9F6F - chains A and D of the 6 polymer chains in the assembly; structure by electron microscopy, 3.75 A resolution.

# Chain A
Molecule: DNA polymerase epsilon catalytic subunit A
Source organism: Homo sapiens
Notes: EC 2.7.7.7, 3.1.11.-
Reference sequence: Q07864 (DPOE1_HUMAN); residues 1-1200 here = UniProt positions 1-1200
Amino-acid sequence (1200 residues; row label = number of the first residue in the row):
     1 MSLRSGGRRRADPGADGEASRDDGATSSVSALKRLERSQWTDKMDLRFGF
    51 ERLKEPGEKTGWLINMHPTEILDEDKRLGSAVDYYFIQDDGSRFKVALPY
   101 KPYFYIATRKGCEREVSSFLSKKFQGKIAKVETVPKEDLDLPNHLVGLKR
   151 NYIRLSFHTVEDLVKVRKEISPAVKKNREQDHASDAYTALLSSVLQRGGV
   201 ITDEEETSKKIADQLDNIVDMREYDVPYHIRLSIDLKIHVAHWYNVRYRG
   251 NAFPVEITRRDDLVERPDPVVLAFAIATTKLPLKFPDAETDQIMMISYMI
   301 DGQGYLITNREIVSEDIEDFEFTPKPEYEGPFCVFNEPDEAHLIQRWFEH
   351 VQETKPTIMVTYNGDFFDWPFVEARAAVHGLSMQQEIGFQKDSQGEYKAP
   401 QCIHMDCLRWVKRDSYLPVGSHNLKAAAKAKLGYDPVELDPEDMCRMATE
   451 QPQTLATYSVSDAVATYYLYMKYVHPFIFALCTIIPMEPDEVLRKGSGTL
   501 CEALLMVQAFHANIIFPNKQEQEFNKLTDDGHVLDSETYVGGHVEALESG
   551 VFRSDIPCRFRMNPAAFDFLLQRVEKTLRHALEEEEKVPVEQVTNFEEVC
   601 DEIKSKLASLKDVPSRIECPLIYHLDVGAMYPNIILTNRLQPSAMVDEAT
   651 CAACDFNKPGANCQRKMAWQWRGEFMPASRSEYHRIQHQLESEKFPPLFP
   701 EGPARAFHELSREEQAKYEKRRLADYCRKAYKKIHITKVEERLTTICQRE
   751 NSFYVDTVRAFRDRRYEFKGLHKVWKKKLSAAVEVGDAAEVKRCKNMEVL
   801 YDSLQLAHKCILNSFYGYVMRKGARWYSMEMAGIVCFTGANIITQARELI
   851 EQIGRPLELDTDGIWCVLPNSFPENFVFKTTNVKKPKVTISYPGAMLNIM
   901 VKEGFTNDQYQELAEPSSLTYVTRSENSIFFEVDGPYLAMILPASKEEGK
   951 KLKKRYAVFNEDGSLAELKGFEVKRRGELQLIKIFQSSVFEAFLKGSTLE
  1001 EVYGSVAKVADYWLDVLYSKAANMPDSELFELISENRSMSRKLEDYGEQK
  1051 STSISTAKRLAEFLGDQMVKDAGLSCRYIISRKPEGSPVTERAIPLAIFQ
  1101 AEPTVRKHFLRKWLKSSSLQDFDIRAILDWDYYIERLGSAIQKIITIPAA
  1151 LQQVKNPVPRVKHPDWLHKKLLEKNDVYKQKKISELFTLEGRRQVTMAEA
Not modelled in the structure: 1-26, 182-212, 1198-1200
Sequence notes: engineered mutation Ala275 (Asp in Q07864), Ala277 (Glu in Q07864)
Bound ions: 4Fe-4S cluster Fe: Cys651, Cys654, Cys663, Cys747
Residues lining bound ligands:
  - 2',3'-dideoxyadenosine triphosphate (DDS): Tyr416, Asp626, Val627, Gly628, Ala629, Met630, Tyr631, Arg765, Lys769, Lys809, Asn813, Tyr816, Asp862
  - 4Fe-4S cluster (SF4): Cys651, Cys654, Phe656, Asn657, Cys663, Gln664, Cys747, Arg749
Curated features (UniProtKB/Swiss-Prot):
  - modified residue: Ser1184 (Phosphoserine)
  - natural variant: Ala189 (A189T: Found in a colorectal sample), Arg231 (R231H: Found in a colorectal sample), Pro286 (P286H: Found in a colorectal sample; P286R: Found in a colorectal sample), Phe367 (F367S: Found in a colorectal sample), Val411 (V411L: In CRCS12; uncertain significance), Leu424 (L424V: In CRCS12), Pro436 (P436R: Found in a colorectal sample), Tyr458 (Y458F: In CRCS12; uncertain significance), Ser459 (S459F: Found in a colorectal sample), Arg762 (R762W: Found in a colorectal sample), Lys777 (K777N: Found in a colorectal sample), Ala1007 (A1007P: In IMAGEI; uncertain significance), 1 further natural variant entry in UniProt
Reported in the primary citation:
  - binding site for 2',3'-dideoxyadenosine triphosphate: Met630, Lys769, Lys809, Asn813
  - conformationally variable residues (domain motion): Lys769, Lys809, Asn813

# Chain D
Molecule: Proliferating cell nuclear antigen
Source organism: Homo sapiens
Reference sequence: P12004 (PCNA_HUMAN); residue numbers follow UniProt; this construct covers 1-261
Amino-acid sequence (261 residues; numbered 1 to 261; the number before each row is that of its first residue):
     1 MFEARLVQGSILKKVLEALKDLINEACWDISSSGVNLQSMDSSHVSLVQL
    51 TLRSEGFDTYRCDRNLAMGVNLTSMSKILKCAGNEDIITLRAEDNADTLA
   101 LVFEAPNQEKVSDYEMKLMDLDVEQLGIPEQEYSCVVKMPSGEFARICRD
   151 LSHIGDAVVISCAKDGVKFSASGELGNGNIKLSQTSNVDKEEEAVTIEMN
   201 EPVQLTFALRYLNFFTKATPLSSTVTLSMSADVPLVVEYKIADMGHLKYY
   251 LAPKIEDEEGS
Not modelled in the structure: 260-261
Curated features (UniProtKB/Swiss-Prot):
  - DNA-binding region: Arg61 to Lys80
  - modified residue: Lys14 (N6-acetyllysine), Lys77 (N6-acetyllysine), Lys80 (N6-acetyllysine), Tyr211 (Phosphotyrosine), Lys248 (N6-acetyllysine)
  - cross-link (Glycyl lysine isopeptide (Lys-Gly)): Lys164 (interchain with G-Cter in SUMO2), Lys254 (interchain with G-Cter in SUMO2)
  - natural variant: Ser228 (S228I: In ATLD2)
  - mutagenesis: Lys13 (K13R: Inhibits acetylation, recruitment to DNA damage sites, inducible ubiquitination and protein degradation, DNA replication and repair synthesis efficiencies, but homotrimer formation, nuclear ...), Lys14 (K14R: Inhibits acetylation, recruitment to DNA damage sites, inducible ubiquitination and protein degradation, DNA replication and repair synthesis efficiencies, but homotrimer formation, nuclear ...), Lys20 (K20R: Inhibits acetylation, recruitment to DNA damage sites, inducible ubiquitination and protein degradation, DNA replication and repair synthesis efficiencies, but homotrimer formation, nuclear ...), Met40 (M40A: Complete loss of interaction with UHRF2), Ser43 to Val45 (No effect on POLD3-binding. Impairs binding to ALKBH2), Lys77 (K77A: Inhibits recruitment to DNA damage sites, but nuclear localization is similar as the wild-type; in association with A-80 ...), Lys80 (K80A: Inhibits recruitment to DNA damage sites, but nuclear localization is similar as the wild-type; in association with A-77 ...), Gln125 to Ile128 (Strong decrease in POLD3-binding. Impairs binding to ALKBH2), Ile128 (I128A: Complete loss of interaction with UHRF2), Lys164 (K164R: Abolishes ubiquitination. No effect on interaction with SHPRH), Val188 to Lys190 (No effect on POLD3-binding. No effect on ALKBH2-binding), Tyr211 (Y211F: Alters chromatin-associated PCNA stability and its function in DNA replication and repair), 3 further mutagenesis entries in UniProt

# Interface between chain A and chain D
Pairs across the interface (5; chain A residue first):
  Arg1111(A) - Glu258(D)  hydrogen bond (side chain-backbone)
  Lys1115(A) - Glu258(D)
  Ser1116(A) - Glu258(D)
  Ser1117(A) - Ile255(D)
  Ser1117(A) - Glu258(D)  hydrogen bond (backbone-side chain)
Also at the interface, not in a pair above, chain A (5 interface residues in all): Glu1085
Also at the interface, not in a pair above, chain D (5 interface residues in all): Ser43, Arg210, Asp257

# In short
The chain A/chain D interface involves 5 residues from each chain; the contacts include 2 hydrogen bonds.
Polar contacts include Arg1111(A)-Glu258(D) and Ser1117(A)-Glu258(D). Chain A binds 4Fe-4S cluster and
2',3'-dideoxyadenosine triphosphate. From the paper: a binding site for 2',3'-dideoxyadenosine triphosphate at
Met630(A), Lys769(A) and Lys809(A) among others; conformational variability at Lys769(A), Lys809(A) and
Asn813(A).
Chain A is DNA polymerase epsilon catalytic subunit A and chain D is Proliferating cell nuclear antigen, both
from Homo sapiens; the structure, Human DNA polymerase epsilon bound to DNA and PCNA (closed conformation),
was determined by electron microscopy together with 9F6D, 9F6E, 9F6I, 9F6J, 9F6K and 9F6L from the same study.
